PDB entry 9JNT | electron microscopy, 2.70 A resolution | chains G and J of the 11 polymer chains in the assembly

== Chain G ==
Protein: Histone H2A
Organism: Xenopus laevis
UniProtKB: Q6AZJ8 (Q6AZJ8_XENLA); residues 1-129 here correspond to UniProt positions 2-130 (UniProt number = residue number + 1)
Chain sequence (129 residues; row label = number of the first residue in the row):
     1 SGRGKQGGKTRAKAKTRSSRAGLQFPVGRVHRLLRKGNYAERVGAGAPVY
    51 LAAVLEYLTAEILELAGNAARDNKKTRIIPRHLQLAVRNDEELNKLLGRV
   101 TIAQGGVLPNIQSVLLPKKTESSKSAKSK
Unresolved in the structure: 1-11, 119-129

== Chain J ==
Molecule: 146-nt DNA strand
Organism: Escherichia coli K-12
Sequence (146 nucleotides; row label = number of the first residue in the row):
     1 ATCGGATGTATATATCTGACACGTGCCTGGAGACTAGGGAGTAATCCCCT
    51 TGGCGGTTAAAACGCGGGGGACAGCGCGTACGTGCGTTTAAGCGGTGCTA
   101 GAGCTGTCTACGACCAATTGAGCGGCCTCGGCACCGGGATTCTCGA

== Chain G / chain J interface ==
Residue-residue contacts (16):
  Lys13(G) - DG120(J)  salt bridge to the phosphate
  Arg29(G) - DG122(J)  phosphate contact
  Arg29(G) - DC123(J)  salt bridge to the phosphate
  Glu41(G) - DA113(J)  phosphate contact
  Arg42(G) - DG112(J)  phosphate contact
  Arg42(G) - DA113(J)  phosphate contact
  Val43(G) - DG112(J)  sugar contact
  Val43(G) - DA113(J)  hydrogen bond to the phosphate
  Gly44(G) - DG112(J)  sugar contact
  Ala45(G) - DG112(J)  hydrogen bond to the phosphate
  Lys75(G) - DC132(J)  phosphate contact
  Lys75(G) - DA133(J)  salt bridge to the phosphate
  Thr76(G) - DG131(J)  hydrogen bond to the phosphate
  Thr76(G) - DC132(J)  hydrogen bond to the phosphate
  Arg77(G) - DG131(J)  hydrogen bond to the sugar
  Arg77(G) - DC132(J)  hydrogen bond to the phosphate
Other interface residues (no listed pair), chain G (12 interface residues in all): Thr16, Arg35
Other interface residues (no listed pair), chain J (9 interface residues in all): DA121

== In short ==
The interface between chain G and chain J involves 12 residues on one side and 9 on the other; the contacts
include 6 hydrogen bonds and 3 salt bridges. Polar pairs include Arg77(G)-DG131(J), Val43(G)-DA113(J) and
Ala45(G)-DG112(J).
Chain G is Histone H2A (Xenopus laevis) and chain J is a 146-nt DNA strand (Escherichia coli K-12); the
structure, Structure of isw1-nucleosome complex in ADP* state, was determined by electron microscopy (same
publication as 9JNU, 9JNV, 9JO2, 9JO5, 9LIU and 9LJ2).
